1Y3H - chains A and B; structure by X-ray diffraction, 2.80 A resolution.

Chain A (and B):
Protein: Inorganic polyphosphate/ATP-NAD kinase
Organism: Mycobacterium tuberculosis
Notes: EC 2.7.1.23; chain B of this document is another copy of the same molecule, construct and numbering; everything in this record applies to it too
UniProtKB: P0A5S6 (PPNK_MYCTU); residue numbers follow UniProt; this construct covers 1-307
Amino-acid sequence (307 residues; each row starts with the number of its first residue):
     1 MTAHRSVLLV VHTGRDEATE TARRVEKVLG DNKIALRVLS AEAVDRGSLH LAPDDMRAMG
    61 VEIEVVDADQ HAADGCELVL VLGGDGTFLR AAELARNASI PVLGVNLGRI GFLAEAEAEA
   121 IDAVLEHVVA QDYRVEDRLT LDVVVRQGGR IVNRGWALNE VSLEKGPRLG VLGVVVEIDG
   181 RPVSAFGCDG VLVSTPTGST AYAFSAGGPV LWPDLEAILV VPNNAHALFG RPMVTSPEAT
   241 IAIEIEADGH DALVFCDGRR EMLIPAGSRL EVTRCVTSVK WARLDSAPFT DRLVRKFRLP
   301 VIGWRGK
Disordered / not traced: 1-4, 14-18, 41-70 (chain B: 1-4, 14-19, 41-70)
Sequence notes: engineered mutation Ile302 (Thr in P0A5S6)

Interface between chain A and chain B:
Contacting residue pairs (88; chain A residue first):
  Arg146(A) - Lys307(B)
  Val175(A) - Trp304(B)
  Glu177(A) - Trp304(B)  hydrogen bond
  Ile178(A) - Thr290(B)
  Gly180(A) - Trp304(B)
  Arg181(A) - Pro288(B)
  Arg181(A) - Thr290(B)
  Arg181(A) - Asp291(B)  salt bridge
  Pro182(A) - Val294(B)
  Pro182(A) - Val301(B)  hydrophobic
  Pro182(A) - Trp304(B)  hydrophobic
  Val183(A) - Trp212(B)  hydrophobic
  Val183(A) - Thr290(B)
  Val183(A) - Val294(B)
  Val183(A) - Leu299(B)
  Val183(A) - Pro300(B)
  Val183(A) - Val301(B)
  Ser184(A) - Pro300(B)
  Ala185(A) - Pro300(B)  hydrogen bond (backbone-backbone)
  Ala185(A) - Val301(B)  hydrophobic
  Ala185(A) - Ile302(B)
  Phe204(A) - Arg231(B)  hydrogen bond (backbone-side chain)
  Gly207(A) - Arg231(B)
  Gly208(A) - Arg231(B)  hydrogen bond (backbone-side chain)
  Pro209(A) - Pro232(B)
  Val210(A) - Phe229(B)  hydrophobic
  Val210(A) - Pro232(B)  hydrogen bond (backbone-backbone)
  Val210(A) - Met233(B)
  Val210(A) - Val234(B)  hydrogen bond (backbone-backbone)
  Leu211(A) - Val234(B)
  Trp212(A) - Ile178(B)
  Trp212(A) - Met233(B)  hydrophobic
  Trp212(A) - Val234(B)  hydrogen bond (backbone-backbone)
  Trp212(A) - Thr235(B)
  Leu215(A) - Val234(B)  hydrophobic
  Ala217(A) - Leu215(B)  hydrophobic
  Phe229(A) - Val210(B)  hydrophobic
  Phe229(A) - Leu299(B)  hydrophobic
  Arg231(A) - Phe204(B)  hydrogen bond (side chain-backbone)
  Arg231(A) - Gly207(B)
  Arg231(A) - Gly208(B)  hydrogen bond (side chain-backbone)
  Pro232(A) - Pro209(B)
  Pro232(A) - Val210(B)  hydrogen bond (backbone-backbone)
  Met233(A) - Val210(B)
  Val234(A) - Val210(B)  hydrogen bond (backbone-backbone)
  Val234(A) - Leu211(B)  hydrophobic
  Val234(A) - Trp212(B)  hydrogen bond (backbone-backbone)
  Val234(A) - Leu215(B)  hydrophobic
  Thr235(A) - Leu215(B)
  Glu244(A) - Trp304(B)
  Glu244(A) - Arg305(B)  salt bridge
  Glu244(A) - Gly306(B)  hydrogen bond (side chain-backbone)
  Glu244(A) - Lys307(B)
  Ile245(A) - Arg305(B)  hydrogen bond (backbone-side chain)
  Gly267(A) - Arg305(B)
  Ser268(A) - Arg305(B)  hydrogen bond (backbone-side chain)
  Arg269(A) - Gly306(B)  hydrogen bond (side chain-backbone)
  Arg269(A) - Lys307(B)
  Glu271(A) - Lys307(B)
  Pro288(A) - Arg181(B)
  Thr290(A) - Ile178(B)  hydrogen bond (side chain-backbone)
  Thr290(A) - Arg181(B)
  Thr290(A) - Pro182(B)
  Thr290(A) - Val183(B)
  Asp291(A) - Arg181(B)  salt bridge
  Val294(A) - Pro182(B)
  Leu299(A) - Val183(B)
  Leu299(A) - Phe229(B)  hydrophobic
  Pro300(A) - Ser184(B)
  Pro300(A) - Ala185(B)  hydrogen bond (backbone-backbone)
  Val301(A) - Pro182(B)  hydrophobic
  Ile302(A) - Ala185(B)
  Gly303(A) - Val175(B)
  Trp304(A) - Val175(B)
  Trp304(A) - Glu177(B)  hydrogen bond
  Trp304(A) - Gly180(B)
  Trp304(A) - Pro182(B)  hydrophobic
  Trp304(A) - Glu244(B)
  Arg305(A) - Glu244(B)  salt bridge
  Arg305(A) - Ile245(B)  hydrogen bond (side chain-backbone)
  Arg305(A) - Gly267(B)
  Arg305(A) - Ser268(B)
  Arg305(A) - Arg269(B)
  Gly306(A) - Glu244(B)  hydrogen bond (backbone-side chain)
  Gly306(A) - Arg269(B)  hydrogen bond (backbone-side chain)
  Lys307(A) - Arg146(B)
  Lys307(A) - Arg269(B)
  Lys307(A) - Glu271(B)  salt bridge
Interface residues without a listed pair, chain A (49 interface residues in all): Gly149, Asp214, Glu216, Ser236, Ala247
Interface residues without a listed pair, chain B (49 interface residues in all): Asp214, Glu216, Ala217, Ser236, Glu246, Leu293, Gly303

In short:
Chain A and chain B each contribute 49 residues to their interface; the contacts include 22 hydrogen bonds and
5 salt bridges. Polar contacts include Arg181(A)-Asp291(B), Glu244(A)-Arg305(B) and Lys307(A)-Glu271(B).
Chain A and chain B are both Inorganic polyphosphate/ATP-NAD kinase (Mycobacterium tuberculosis); the
structure, Crystal Structure of Inorganic Polyphosphate/ATP-NAD kinase from Mycobacterium tuberculosis, was
determined by X-ray diffraction, deposited together with 1Y3I.
